3ERG - chains A and B; structure by X-ray diffraction, 2.20 A resolution.

Chain A (and B):
Molecule: Glutathione S-transferase 2
Source organism: Saccharomyces cerevisiae
Notes: EC 2.5.1.18; chain B of this document is another copy of the same molecule, construct and numbering; everything in this record applies to it too
UniProt: Q12390 (GST2_YEAST); residues 1-233 here = UniProt positions 1-233
Sequence (233 residues; each row starts with the number of its first residue):
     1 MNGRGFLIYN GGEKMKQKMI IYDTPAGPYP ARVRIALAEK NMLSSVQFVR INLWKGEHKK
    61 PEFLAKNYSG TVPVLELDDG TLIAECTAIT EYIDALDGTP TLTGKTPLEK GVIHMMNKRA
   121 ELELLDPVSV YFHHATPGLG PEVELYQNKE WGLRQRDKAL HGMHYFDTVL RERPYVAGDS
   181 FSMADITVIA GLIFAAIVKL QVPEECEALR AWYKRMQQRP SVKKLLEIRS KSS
Unresolved in the structure: 1-18, 227-233
Swiss-Prot annotation at these positions:
  - binding site (glutathione): Tyr29, His58, Val72, Glu85, Cys86, His133
  - mutagenesis: Gly27 (G27A: Reduced enzyme activity; G27C/F/S: Loss of enzyme activity), Ser129 (S129A: Reduced enzyme activity), His133 (H133A: Loss of enzyme activity)
Residues lining bound ligands: glutathione sulfonic acid (GTS): Thr24, Gly27, Pro28, Tyr29, Pro30, Arg32, Leu53, His58, Lys59, Gly70, Thr71, Val72, Pro73, Glu85, Cys86, Glu121, His133, Leu139, Phe194
From the paper describing this entry:
  - conformationally variable residues (loop rearrangement): Trp54
  - binding site for glutathione sulfonic acid: Gly27, Ser129, His133
  - catalytic residues: Ser129, His133
  - binding site for glutathione sulfonic acid: Tyr29 (proposed by the authors, not directly observed)
  - mutagenesis - G27A, S129A: decreased catalytic activity
  - mutagenesis - G27F, H133A: abolished catalytic activity
  - mutagenesis - T24Y: unchanged catalytic activity on NBD-Cl
  - mutagenesis - G27C, G27S: abolished catalytic activity on NBD-Cl

How chain A and chain B interact:
Contacting residue pairs - 61 pairs, chain A then chain B:
  Asn67(A) with Arg119(B), hydrogen bond
  Tyr68(A) with Glu123(B); His161(B), hydrogen bond (side chain-backbone); Gly162(B); Tyr165(B), hydrophobic
  Ser69(A) with Glu123(B), hydrogen bond
  Leu77(A) with Leu108(B), hydrophobic
  Thr81(A) with Leu108(B)
  Leu82(A) with Met115(B)
  Ile83(A) with Gly111(B)
  Ala84(A) with Met115(B), hydrogen bond (backbone-side chain); Arg119(B)
  Glu85(A) with Lys118(B); Leu122(B)
  Ala88(A) with Gly111(B); His114(B); Met115(B)
  Glu91(A) with His114(B), salt bridge
  Tyr92(A) with Pro107(B); Leu108(B), hydrophobic
  Ala95(A) with Pro107(B)
  Pro107(A) with Tyr92(B); Ala95(B); Leu96(B), hydrophobic
  Leu108(A) with Leu77(B), hydrophobic; Tyr92(B), hydrophobic
  Lys110(A) with Glu91(B); Ala95(B)
  Gly111(A) with Ala88(B)
  His114(A) with Ala88(B); Glu91(B); His114(B)
  Met115(A) with Leu82(B); Ile83(B), hydrophobic; Ala84(B), hydrogen bond (side chain-backbone); Ala88(B)
  Lys118(A) with Glu85(B); Lys118(B); Glu121(B), salt bridge
  Arg119(A) with Asn67(B), hydrogen bond; Ala84(B)
  Glu121(A) with Lys118(B), salt bridge
  Leu122(A) with Glu85(B)
  Glu123(A) with Tyr68(B); Ser69(B), hydrogen bond
  His134(A) with Trp151(B)
  Tyr146(A) with Glu150(B), hydrogen bond; Arg154(B)
  Asn148(A) with Asn148(B), hydrogen bond; Glu150(B); Trp151(B)
  Glu150(A) with Tyr146(B), hydrogen bond; Asn148(B)
  Trp151(A) with His134(B); Tyr146(B), hydrophobic; Asn148(B); Trp151(B)
  Arg154(A) with Tyr146(B)
  His161(A) with Tyr68(B), hydrogen bond (backbone-side chain)
  Gly162(A) with Tyr68(B)
  Tyr165(A) with Tyr68(B), hydrophobic
Interface residues without a listed pair, chain A (36 interface residues in all): Leu96, Val112, Asp126
Interface residues without a listed pair, chain B (35 interface residues in all): Thr81, Lys110, Val112

Overview:
36 residues of chain A and 35 residues of chain B are in contact, with 11 hydrogen bonds and 3 salt bridges.
Among the polar pairs are Glu91(A)-His114(B), Lys118(A)-Glu121(B) and Asn67(A)-Arg119(B). From the paper:
catalytic residues Ser129(A) and His133(A); G27A and S129A of chain A reduce catalytic activity; 7
substitutions were tested in all.
Both chains are Glutathione S-transferase 2 (Saccharomyces cerevisiae). Entry 3ERG (Crystal structure of Gtt2
from Saccharomyces cerevisiae in complex with glutathione sulfnate) was determined by X-ray diffraction,
deposited together with 3ERF and 3IBH.
